PDB entry 5U01 | X-ray diffraction, 2.50 A resolution | chains D and F of the 6 polymer chains in the assembly

Chain D:
Name: Transcription factor p65
From: Mus musculus
UniProt: Q04207 (TF65_MOUSE); residues 19-291 here = UniProt positions 19-291
Sequence (273 residues; each row starts with the number of its first residue):
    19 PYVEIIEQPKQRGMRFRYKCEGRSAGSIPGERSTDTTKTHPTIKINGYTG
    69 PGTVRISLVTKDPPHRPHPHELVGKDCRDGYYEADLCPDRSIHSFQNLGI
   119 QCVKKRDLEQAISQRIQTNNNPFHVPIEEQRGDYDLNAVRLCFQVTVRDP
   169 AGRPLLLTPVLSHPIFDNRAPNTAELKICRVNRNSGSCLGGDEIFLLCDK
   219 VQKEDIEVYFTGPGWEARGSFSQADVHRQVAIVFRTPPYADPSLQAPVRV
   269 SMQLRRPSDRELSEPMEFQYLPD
Curated features (UniProtKB/Swiss-Prot):
  - modified residue: Cys-38 (Cysteine persulfide), Lys-122 (N6-acetyllysine), Lys-123 (N6-acetyllysine), Thr-176 (Phosphothreonine), Lys-218 (N6-acetyllysine), Lys-221 (N6-acetyllysine), Thr-254 (Phosphothreonine), Ser-276 (Phosphoserine), Ser-281 (Phosphoserine)
  - cross-link (Glycyl lysine isopeptide (Lys-Gly)): Lys-37 (interchain with G-Cter in SUMO3), Lys-122 (interchain with G-Cter in SUMO3), Lys-123 (interchain with G-Cter in SUMO3)
What the authors report for this chain:
  - binding site for the 27-nt DNA strand (chain F): Tyr-36, Glu-39, Arg-41, Lys-122, Lys-123, Arg-124, Arg-187, Pro-189, Lys-218, Gln-220, Lys-221, Arg-246, Gln-247
  - binding site for the 27-nt DNA strand: Arg-33, Arg-35, Arg-41, Arg-187

Chain F:
Molecule: 27-nt DNA strand
Sequence (27 nucleotides; row label = number of the first residue in the row):
   200 TAGCGGAAATTCCCGGGAATTTCCGCT

Interface between chain D and chain F:
Pairs across the interface (23; chain D residue first):
  Tyr-36(D) with DT219(F), sugar contact; DT220(F), hydrogen bond to the phosphate; DT221(F), base contact
  Cys-38(D) with DT221(F), hydrogen bond to the phosphate; DC222(F), phosphate contact
  Glu-39(D) with DT221(F), base contact; DC222(F), hydrogen bond to the base
  Arg-41(D) with DC223(F), salt bridge to the phosphate
  Ser-42(D) with DC223(F), hydrogen bond to the base
  Lys-122(D) with DT220(F), phosphate contact; DT221(F), salt bridge to the phosphate
  Lys-123(D) with DT219(F), phosphate contact; DT220(F), hydrogen bond to the phosphate
  Arg-187(D) with DT221(F), hydrogen bond to the base
  Pro-189(D) with DA218(F), phosphate contact; DT219(F), phosphate contact
  Lys-218(D) with DA218(F), salt bridge to the phosphate
  Gln-220(D) with DA218(F), hydrogen bond to the phosphate
  Lys-221(D) with DG216(F), hydrogen bond to the phosphate; DA217(F), salt bridge to the phosphate
  Arg-246(D) with DG216(F), salt bridge to the phosphate
  Gln-247(D) with DA217(F), phosphate contact; DA218(F), phosphate contact
Also at the interface, not in a pair above, chain D (15 interface residues in all): Val-121

Summary:
15 residues of chain D and 8 residues of chain F are in contact; the contacts include 8 hydrogen bonds and 5
salt bridges. Among the polar pairs are Glu-39(D)/DC222(F), Ser-42(D)/DC223(F) and Arg-187(D)/DT221(F). The
paper reports a binding site for the 27-nt DNA strand (chain F) at Tyr-36(D), Glu-39(D) and Arg-41(D) among
others; a binding site for the 27-nt DNA strand at Arg-33(D), Arg-35(D) and Arg-41(D) among others.
Here chain D is Transcription factor p65 (Mus musculus) and chain F is a 27-nt DNA strand. Entry 5U01
(Cooperative DNA binding by two RelA dimers) was determined by X-ray diffraction.
